PDB entry 2CF2 | X-ray diffraction, 4.30 A resolution (low resolution: residue-level contacts below are approximate; hydrogen-bond / salt-bridge calls are withheld) | chains A and C of the 10 polymer chains in the assembly

# Chain A
Molecule: Fatty acid synthase, ks domain
Organism: Sus scrofa
Notes: EC 2.3.1.85
Sequence (406 residues; row label = number of the first residue in the row):
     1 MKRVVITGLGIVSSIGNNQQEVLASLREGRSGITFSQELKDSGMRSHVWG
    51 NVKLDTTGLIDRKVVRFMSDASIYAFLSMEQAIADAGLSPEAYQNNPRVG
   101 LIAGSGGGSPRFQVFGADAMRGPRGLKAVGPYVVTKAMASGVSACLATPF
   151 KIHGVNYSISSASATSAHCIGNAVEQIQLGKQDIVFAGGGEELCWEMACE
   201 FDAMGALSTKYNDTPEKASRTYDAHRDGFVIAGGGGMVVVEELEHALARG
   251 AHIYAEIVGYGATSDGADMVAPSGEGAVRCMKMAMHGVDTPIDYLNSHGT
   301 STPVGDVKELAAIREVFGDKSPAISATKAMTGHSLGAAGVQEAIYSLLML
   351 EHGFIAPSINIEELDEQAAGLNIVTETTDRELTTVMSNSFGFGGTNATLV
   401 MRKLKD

# Chain C
Molecule: Fatty acid synthase, dh domain
Organism: Sus scrofa
Notes: EC 2.3.1.85
Sequence (342 residues; row label = number of the first residue in the row; note: 829 numbers in that range are skipped by the numbering (no residue carries them; nothing is unmodelled there)):
  1001 VDKRESYTKEDLLASGRGELFGAKGPQLPAPNMLMMDRVVKMTETGGNFD
  1051 KGYVEAELDINPDLWFFGCHFIGDPVMPGCLGLDAMWQLVGFYLGWLGGE
  1101 GKGRALGVGEVKFTGQVLPTAKKVTYRIHFKRIVNRRLIMGLADGEVLVD
  1151 GRLIYTASDLKVGLFQDTSAF
  2001 VDKRESYTKEDLLASGRGELFGAKGPQLPAPNMLMMDRVVKMTETGGNFD
  2051 KGYVEAELDINPDLWFFGCHFIGDPVMPGCLGLDAMWQLVGFYLGWLGGE
  2101 GKGRALGVGEVKFTGQVLPTAKKVTYRIHFKRIVNRRLIMGLADGEVLVD
  2151 GRLIYTASDLKVGLFQDTSAF

# Chain A / chain C interface
Pairs across the interface (12):
  Ala119(A) - Ser1006(C)
  Met120(A) - Arg1004(C)
  Arg121(A) - Arg1004(C)
  Arg121(A) - Glu1005(C)
  Arg121(A) - Ser1006(C)
  Gly122(A) - Ser1006(C)
  Gly122(A) - Tyr1007(C)
  Arg124(A) - Tyr1007(C)
  Gly125(A) - Tyr1007(C)
  Lys127(A) - Glu1010(C)
  Lys127(A) - Asp1011(C)
  Ala128(A) - Thr1008(C)
Other interface residues (no listed pair), chain A (9 interface residues in all): Pro123
Other interface residues (no listed pair), chain C (9 interface residues in all): Leu1012, Val1039

# Overview
Chain A and chain C each contribute 9 residues to their interface.
Here chain A is Fatty acid synthase, ks domain and chain C is Fatty acid synthase, dh domain, both from Sus
scrofa. Entry 2CF2 (Architecture of mammalian fatty acid synthase) was determined by X-ray diffraction.
